7NS3 - chains 8 and 1 of the 6 polymer chains in the assembly; structure by electron microscopy, 3.50 A resolution.

# Chain 8
Name: Glucose-induced degradation protein 8
Organism: Saccharomyces cerevisiae (strain ATCC 204508 / S288c)
UniProtKB: P40208 (GID8_YEAST); residue numbers follow UniProt; this construct covers 1-455
Chain sequence (493 residues; numbered 1 to 493; the number before each row is that of its first residue):
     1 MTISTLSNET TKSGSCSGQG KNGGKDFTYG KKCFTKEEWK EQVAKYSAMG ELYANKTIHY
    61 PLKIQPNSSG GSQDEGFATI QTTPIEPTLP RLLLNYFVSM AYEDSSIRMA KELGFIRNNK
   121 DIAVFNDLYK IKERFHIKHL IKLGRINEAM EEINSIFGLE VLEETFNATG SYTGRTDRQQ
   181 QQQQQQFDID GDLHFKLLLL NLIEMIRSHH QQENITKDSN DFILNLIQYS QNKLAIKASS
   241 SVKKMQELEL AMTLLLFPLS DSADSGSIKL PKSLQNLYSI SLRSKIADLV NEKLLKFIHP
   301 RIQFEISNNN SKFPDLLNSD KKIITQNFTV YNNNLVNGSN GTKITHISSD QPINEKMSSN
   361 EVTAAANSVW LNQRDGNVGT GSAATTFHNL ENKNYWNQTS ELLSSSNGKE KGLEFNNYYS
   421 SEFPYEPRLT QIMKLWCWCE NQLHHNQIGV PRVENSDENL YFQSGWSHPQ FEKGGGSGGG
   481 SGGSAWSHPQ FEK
Unresolved in the structure: 1-26, 55-83, 164-191, 212-219, 259-270, 358-365, 375-382, 404-414, 456-493
Construct notes: expression tag (456-493)

# Chain 1
Name: BJ4_G0018240.mRNA.1.CDS.1
Organism: Saccharomyces cerevisiae
UniProtKB: A0A6L0ZCH7 (A0A6L0ZCH7_YEASX); residue numbers follow UniProt; this construct covers 1-958
Chain sequence (958 residues; row label = number of the first residue in the row):
     1 MSEYMDDVDR EFINCLFPSY LLQQPVAYDL WILYLQHRKL FHKLKNTNLI NADENPTGVG
    61 MGRTKLTALT RKEIWSKLMN LGVLGTISFE AVNDDYLIQV YKYFYPDVND FTLRFGVKDS
   121 NKNSVRVMKA SSDMRKNAQE LLEPVLSERE MALNSNTSLE NDRNDDDDDD DDDDDDDDDD
   181 DDDDDESDLE SLEGEVDTDT DDNNEGDGSD NHEEGGEEGS RGADADVSSA QQRAERVADP
   241 WIYQRSRSAI NIETESRNLW DTSDKNSGLQ YYPPDQSPSS SFSSPRVSSG NDKNDNEATN
   301 VLSNSGSKKK NSMIPDIYKI LGYFLPSRWQ AQPNNSLQLS QDGITHLQPN PDYHSYMTYE
   361 RSSASSASTR NRLRTSFENS GKVDFAVTWA NKSLPDNKLT IFYYEIKVLS VTSTESAENS
   421 NIVIGYKLVE NELMEATTKK SVSRSSVAGS SSSLGGSNNM SSNRVPSTSF TMEGTQRRDY
   481 IYEGGVSAMS LNVDGSINKC QKYGFDLNVF GYCGFDGLIT NSTEQSKEYA KPFGRDDVIG
   541 CGINFIDGSI FFTKNGIHLG NAFTDLNDLE FVPYVALRPG NSIKTNFGLN EDFVFDIIGY
   601 QDKWKSLAYE HICRGRQMDV SIEEFDSDES EEDETENGPE ENKSTNVNED LMDIDQEDGA
   661 AGNKDTKKLN DEKDNNLKFL LGEDNRFIDG KLVRPDVNNI NNLSVDDGSL PNTLNVMIND
   721 YLIHEGLVDV AKGFLKDLQK DAVNVNGQHS ESKDVIRHNE RQIMKEERMV KIRQELRYLI
   781 NKGQISKCIN YIDNEIPDLL KNNLELVFEL KLANYLVMIK KSSSKDDDEI ENLILKGQEL
   841 SNEFIYDTKI PQSLRDRFSG QLSNVSALLA YSNPLVEAPK EISGYLSDEY LQERLFQVSN
   901 NTILTFLHKD SECALENVIS NTRAMLSTLL EYNAFGSTNS SDPRYYKAIN FDEDVLNL
Unresolved in the structure: 1-4, 42-68, 87-92, 118-315, 354-382, 431-495, 615-676, 744-750, 778-912, 958

# Chain 8 / chain 1 interface
Contacting residue pairs (110):
  Phe27(8) - Arg694(1)
  Thr28(8) - Arg694(1)
  Tyr29(8) - Arg686(1)  hydrogen bond
  Tyr29(8) - Val693(1)
  Tyr29(8) - Arg694(1)
  Lys31(8) - Asn933(1)
  Phe34(8) - Thr928(1)
  Lys36(8) - Phe687(1)
  Trp39(8) - Asn921(1)  hydrogen bond
  Trp39(8) - Ala924(1)  hydrophobic
  Trp39(8) - Met925(1)  hydrophobic
  Trp39(8) - Thr928(1)
  Gln42(8) - Glu931(1)
  Val43(8) - Ala924(1)  hydrophobic
  Tyr46(8) - Tyr28(1)  hydrophobic
  Tyr46(8) - Asp29(1)  hydrogen bond
  Tyr46(8) - Arg923(1)
  Tyr46(8) - Ser927(1)
  Gly50(8) - Arg923(1)
  Leu52(8) - Arg10(1)  hydrogen bond (backbone-side chain)
  Leu52(8) - Trp31(1)  hydrophobic
  Leu52(8) - Leu35(1)  hydrophobic
  Tyr53(8) - Trp31(1)
  Tyr53(8) - Asn957(1)  hydrogen bond (backbone-side chain)
  Glu86(8) - Glu916(1)
  Glu86(8) - Ile919(1)
  Glu86(8) - Ser920(1)  hydrogen bond
  Glu86(8) - Arg923(1)  salt bridge
  Thr88(8) - Leu956(1)
  Leu89(8) - Tyr721(1)
  Leu93(8) - Ile718(1)  hydrophobic
  Leu93(8) - Tyr721(1)  hydrophobic
  Leu93(8) - Leu722(1)  hydrophobic
  Tyr96(8) - Leu714(1)  hydrophobic
  Tyr96(8) - Asn715(1)  hydrogen bond
  Tyr96(8) - Ile718(1)  hydrophobic
  Phe97(8) - Phe734(1)  hydrophobic
  Tyr102(8) - Phe734(1)  hydrophobic
  Tyr102(8) - Asp737(1)
  Tyr102(8) - Asp741(1)
  Glu103(8) - Asp737(1)  hydrogen bond (backbone-side chain)
  Glu103(8) - Lys740(1)  salt bridge
  Asp104(8) - Gly733(1)
  Asp104(8) - Asp737(1)  hydrogen bond (backbone-side chain)
  Ser105(8) - Gly733(1)
  Ser105(8) - Phe734(1)  hydrogen bond (side chain-backbone)
  Ser105(8) - Asp737(1)  hydrogen bond (backbone-side chain)
  Arg108(8) - Asp729(1)  hydrogen bond (side chain-backbone)
  Arg108(8) - Gly733(1)
  Glu112(8) - Leu727(1)
  Phe135(8) - Lys740(1)
  Lys142(8) - Asp741(1)  salt bridge
  Ser319(8) - Asn957(1)
  Tyr331(8) - Lys603(1)
  Gly338(8) - Leu559(1)
  Ser339(8) - Gly560(1)
  Gly341(8) - Glu528(1)
  Thr342(8) - Glu528(1)
  Thr342(8) - Lys531(1)
  Phe415(8) - Lys603(1)
  Phe415(8) - Leu607(1)  hydrophobic
  Asn416(8) - Ser606(1)  hydrogen bond (backbone-side chain)
  Asn416(8) - Glu610(1)
  Tyr418(8) - Ser606(1)
  Tyr418(8) - Glu610(1)
  Tyr418(8) - Cys613(1)  hydrogen bond (side chain-backbone)
  Tyr419(8) - Ser606(1)
  Tyr419(8) - Asp954(1)  hydrogen bond (side chain-backbone)
  Arg428(8) - Val955(1)
  Leu429(8) - Ile718(1)  hydrophobic
  Thr430(8) - Leu714(1)
  Ile432(8) - Val955(1)  hydrophobic
  Met433(8) - Leu710(1)  hydrophobic
  Leu435(8) - Ile612(1)  hydrophobic
  Trp436(8) - Thr922(1)
  Trp436(8) - Met925(1)
  Cys437(8) - Asn701(1)
  Trp438(8) - Ile612(1)  hydrophobic
  Cys439(8) - Leu926(1)  hydrophobic
  Glu440(8) - Asn701(1)  hydrogen bond
  Glu440(8) - Met925(1)
  Asn441(8) - Asn699(1)
  Asn441(8) - Ile700(1)  hydrogen bond (side chain-backbone)
  Asn441(8) - Asn701(1)  hydrogen bond (side chain-backbone)
  Gln442(8) - Gly936(1)
  Leu443(8) - Met925(1)  hydrophobic
  Leu443(8) - Leu929(1)  hydrophobic
  His444(8) - Val697(1)  hydrogen bond (side chain-backbone)
  His444(8) - Asn698(1)
  His444(8) - Ile700(1)
  His445(8) - Asn698(1)  hydrogen bond (side chain-backbone)
  His445(8) - Asn699(1)
  Asn446(8) - Ala934(1)
  Asn446(8) - Phe935(1)  hydrogen bond (side chain-backbone)
  Gln447(8) - Arg694(1)  hydrogen bond
  Ile448(8) - Tyr932(1)  hydrophobic
  Gly449(8) - Leu692(1)
  Val450(8) - Arg686(1)  hydrogen bond (backbone-side chain)
  Val450(8) - Leu692(1)
  Pro451(8) - Phe687(1)  hydrophobic
  Arg452(8) - Leu681(1)
  Arg452(8) - Asp684(1)  hydrogen bond (backbone-side chain)
  Arg452(8) - Arg686(1)
  Arg452(8) - Asn701(1)  hydrogen bond
  Val453(8) - Leu681(1)
  Val453(8) - Asn921(1)
  Glu454(8) - Leu681(1)
  Glu454(8) - Gly682(1)
  Asn455(8) - Leu681(1)  hydrogen bond (backbone-backbone)
  Asn455(8) - Ala914(1)
Other interface residues (no listed pair), chain 8 (78 interface residues in all): Lys32, Cys33, Ser47, Met49, Pro90, Met109, Lys138, His139, Leu143, Lys322, Asn340, Asn417, Phe423, Gln431, Lys434
Other interface residues (no listed pair), chain 1 (89 interface residues in all): Met5, Ala27, Ile32, Tyr529, Ala530, His558, Trp604, Tyr609, His611, Glu683, Pro695, Leu703, Val705, Met717, Val730, Lys732, Leu738, Val743, Leu915, Asn917, Val918, Tyr946, Phe951, Asp952, Glu953

# Overview
78 residues of chain 8 face 89 of chain 1 across their interface; the contacts include 26 hydrogen bonds and 3
salt bridges. Polar pairs include Glu86(8)-Arg923(1), Glu103(8)-Lys740(1) and Lys142(8)-Asp741(1).
Here chain 8 is Glucose-induced degradation protein 8 (Saccharomyces cerevisiae (strain ATCC 204508 / S288c))
and chain 1 is BJ4_G0018240.mRNA.1.CDS.1 (Saccharomyces cerevisiae). Entry 7NS3 (Substrate receptor
scaffolding module of yeast Chelator-GID SR4 E3 ubiquitin ligase bound to Fbp1 substrate) was determined by
electron microscopy, deposited together with 7NS4, 7NS5, 7NSB and 7NSC.
